6QCW - chains A and R of the 6 polymer chains in the assembly; structure by X-ray diffraction, 2.88 A resolution.

Chain A:
Protein: Polymerase acidic protein
From: Influenza B virus
Notes: EC 3.1.-.-
UniProt: Q5V8Z9 (Q5V8Z9_9INFB); residue numbers follow UniProt; this construct covers 1-726
Chain sequence (751 residues; row label = number of the first residue in the row; numbers below 1 keep their minus sign (Gly-13 is residue -13)):
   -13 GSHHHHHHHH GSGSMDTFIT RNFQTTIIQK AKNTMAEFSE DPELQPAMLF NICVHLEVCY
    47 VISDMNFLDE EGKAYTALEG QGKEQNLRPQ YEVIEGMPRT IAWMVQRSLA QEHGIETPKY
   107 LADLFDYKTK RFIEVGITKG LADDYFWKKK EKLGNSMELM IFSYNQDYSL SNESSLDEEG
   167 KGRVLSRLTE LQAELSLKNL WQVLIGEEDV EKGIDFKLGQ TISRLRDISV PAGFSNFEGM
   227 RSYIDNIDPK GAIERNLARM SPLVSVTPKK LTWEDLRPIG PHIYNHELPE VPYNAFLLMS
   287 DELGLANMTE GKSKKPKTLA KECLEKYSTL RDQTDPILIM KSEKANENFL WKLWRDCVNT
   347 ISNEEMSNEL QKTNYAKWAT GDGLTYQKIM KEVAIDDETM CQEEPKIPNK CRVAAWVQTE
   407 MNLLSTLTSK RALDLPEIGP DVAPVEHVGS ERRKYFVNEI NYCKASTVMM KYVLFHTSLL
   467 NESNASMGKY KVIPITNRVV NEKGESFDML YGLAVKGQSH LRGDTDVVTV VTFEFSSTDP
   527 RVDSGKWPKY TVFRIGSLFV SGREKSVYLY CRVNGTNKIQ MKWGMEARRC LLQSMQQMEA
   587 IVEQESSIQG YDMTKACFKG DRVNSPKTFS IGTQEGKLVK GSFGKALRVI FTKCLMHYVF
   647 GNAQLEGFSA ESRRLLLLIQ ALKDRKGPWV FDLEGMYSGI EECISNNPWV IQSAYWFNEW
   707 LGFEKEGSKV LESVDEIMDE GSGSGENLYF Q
Not modelled in the structure: -13 to -1, 64-70, 724-737
Sequence notes: expression tag (-13 to 0, 727-737)

Chain R:
Molecule: 21-nt RNA strand
Sequence (21 nucleotides; row label = number of the first residue in the row):
     1 UAUACCUCUG CUUCUGCUAU U

How chain A and chain R interact:
Contacting residue pairs - 9 pairs, chain A then chain R:
  Lys374(A) with U13(R), hydrogen bond to the base
  Met473(A) with G10(R), base contact
  His506(A) with G10(R), hydrogen bond to the base
  Leu507(A) with G10(R), sugar contact
  Arg508(A) with G10(R), sugar contact; C11(R), sugar contact; U12(R), phosphate contact
  Lys564(A) with G10(R), phosphate contact; C11(R), salt bridge to the phosphate
Other interface residues (no listed pair), chain A (7 interface residues in all): Asn470

Summary:
Chain A and chain R form an interface of 7 and 4 residues respectively; the contacts include 2 hydrogen bonds
and 1 salt bridge. Among the polar pairs are Lys374(A)-U13(R), His506(A)-G10(R) and Lys564(A)-C11(R).
Chain A is Polymerase acidic protein (Influenza B virus) and chain R is a 21-nt RNA strand; the structure,
Crystal structure of influenza B polymerase initiation state with capped 14-mer RNA primer, was determined by
X-ray diffraction together with 6QCS, 6QCT, 6QCV and 6QCX from the same study.
